PDB entry 6AWD | electron microscopy, 8.10 A resolution (very low resolution: no residue pairs are listed; an interface is given only as per-side residue counts) | chains A and F of the 26 polymer chains in the assembly

Chain A:
Molecule: 16S rRNA
Organism: Escherichia coli
Sequence (1539 nucleotides; row label = number of the first residue in the row):
     2 AAUUGAAGAG UUUGAUCAUG GCUCAGAUUG AACGCUGGCG GCAGGCCUAA CACAUGCAAG
    62 UCGAACGGUA ACAGGAAGAA GCUUGCUUCU UUGCUGACGA GUGGCGGACG GGUGAGUAAU
   122 GUCUGGGAAA CUGCCUGAUG GAGGGGGAUA ACUACUGGAA ACGGUAGCUA AUACCGCAUA
   182 ACGUCGCAAG ACCAAAGAGG GGGACCUUCG GGCCUCUUGC CAUCGGAUGU GCCCAGAUGG
   242 GAUUAGCUAG UAGGUGGGGU AACGGCUCAC CUAGGCGACG AUCCCUAGCU GGUCUGAGAG
   302 GAUGACCAGC CACACUGGAA CUGAGACACG GUCCAGACUC CUACGGGAGG CAGCAGUGGG
   362 GAAUAUUGCA CAAUGGGCGC AAGCCUGAUG CAGCCAUGCC GCGUGUAUGA AGAAGGCCUU
   422 CGGGUUGUAA AGUACUUUCA GCGGGGAGGA AGGGAGUAAA GUUAAUACCU UUGCUCAUUG
   482 ACGUUACCCG CAGAAGAAGC ACCGGCUAAC UCCGUGCCAG CAGCCGCGGU AAUACGGAGG
   542 GUGCAAGCGU UAAUCGGAAU UACUGGGCGU AAAGCGCACG CAGGCGGUUU GUUAAGUCAG
   602 AUGUGAAAUC CCCGGGCUCA ACCUGGGAAC UGCAUCUGAU ACUGGCAAGC UUGAGUCUCG
   662 UAGAGGGGGG UAGAAUUCCA GGUGUAGCGG UGAAAUGCGU AGAGAUCUGG AGGAAUACCG
   722 GUGGCGAAGG CGGCCCCCUG GACGAAGACU GACGCUCAGG UGCGAAAGCG UGGGGAGCAA
   782 ACAGGAUUAG AUACCCUGGU AGUCCACGCC GUAAACGAUG UCGACUUGGA GGUUGUGCCC
   842 UUGAGGCGUG GCUUCCGGAG CUAACGCGUU AAGUCGACCG CCUGGGGAGU ACGGCCGCAA
   902 GGUUAAAACU CAAAUGAAUU GACGGGGGCC CGCACAAGCG GUGGAGCAUG UGGUUUAAUU
   962 CGAUGCAACG CGAAGAACCU UACCUGGUCU UGACAUCCAC GGAAGUUUUC AGAGAUGAGA
  1022 AUGUGCCUUC GGGAACCGUG AGACAGGUGC UGCAUGGCUG UCGUCAGCUC GUGUUGUGAA
  1082 AUGUUGGGUU AAGUCCCGCA ACGAGCGCAA CCCUUAUCCU UUGUUGCCAG CGGUCCGGCC
  1142 GGGAACUCAA AGGAGACUGC CAGUGAUAAA CUGGAGGAAG GUGGGGAUGA CGUCAAGUCA
  1202 UCAUGGCCCU UACGACCAGG GCUACACACG UGCUACAAUG GCGCAUACAA AGAGAAGCGA
  1262 CCUCGCGAGA GCAAGCGGAC CUCAUAAAGU GCGUCGUAGU CCGGAUUGGA GUCUGCAACU
  1322 CGACUCCAUG AAGUCGGAAU CGCUAGUAAU CGUGGAUCAG AAUGCCACGG UGAAUACGUU
  1382 CCCGGGCCUU GUACACACCG CCCGUCACAC CAUGGGAGUG GGUUGCAAAA GAAGUAGGUA
  1442 GCUUAACCUU CGGGAGGGCG CUUACCACUU UGUGAUUCAU GACUGGGGUG AAGUCGUAAC
  1502 AAGGUAACCG UAGGGGAACC UGCGGUUGGA UCACCUCCU

Chain F:
Protein: 30S ribosomal protein S3
Organism: Escherichia coli
UniProt: B7MCS9 (RS3_ECO45); residues 1-206 here correspond to UniProt positions 2-207 (UniProt number = residue number + 1)
Amino-acid sequence (206 residues; row label = number of the first residue in the row):
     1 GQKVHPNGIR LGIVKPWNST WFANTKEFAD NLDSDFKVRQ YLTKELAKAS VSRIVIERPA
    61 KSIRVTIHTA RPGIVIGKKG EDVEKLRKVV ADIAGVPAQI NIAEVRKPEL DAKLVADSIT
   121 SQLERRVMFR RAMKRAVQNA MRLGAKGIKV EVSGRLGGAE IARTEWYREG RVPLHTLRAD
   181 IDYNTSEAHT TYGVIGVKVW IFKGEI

How chain A and chain F interact:
At this resolution (8 A) residue pairs are not listed: 33 residues of chain A and 40 of chain F lie at the interface.

Summary:
33 residues of chain A face 40 of chain F across their interface.
Chain A is 16S rRNA and chain F is 30S ribosomal protein S3, both from Escherichia coli; the structure,
Structure of 30S (S1 depleted) ribosomal subunit and RNA polymerase complex, was determined by electron
microscopy (same publication as 6AWB and 6AWC).
